Entry 3JUK (X-ray diffraction, 2.30 A resolution); this record covers chains A and B of the 4 polymer chains in the assembly.

Chain A (and B):
Molecule: UDP-glucose pyrophosphorylase (GalU)
Source organism: Helicobacter pylori
Notes: EC 2.7.7.9; chain B of this document is another copy of the same molecule, construct and numbering; everything in this record applies to it too
UniProt: O25363 (O25363_HELPY); residues 1-273 here = UniProt positions 1-273
Sequence (281 residues; numbered 1 to 281; the number before each row is that of its first residue):
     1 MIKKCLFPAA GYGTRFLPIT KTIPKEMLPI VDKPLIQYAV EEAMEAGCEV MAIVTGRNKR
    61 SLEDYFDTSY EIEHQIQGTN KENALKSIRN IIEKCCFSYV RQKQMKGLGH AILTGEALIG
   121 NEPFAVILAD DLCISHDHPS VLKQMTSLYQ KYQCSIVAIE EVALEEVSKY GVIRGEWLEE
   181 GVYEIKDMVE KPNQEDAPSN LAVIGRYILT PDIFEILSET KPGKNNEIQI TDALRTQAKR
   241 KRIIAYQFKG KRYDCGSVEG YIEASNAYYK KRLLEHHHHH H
Disordered / not traced: 71-78, 274-281 (chain B: 71-79, 273-281)
Sequence notes: expression tag (274-281)
Ion coordination: Mg2+: D130 (together with uridine-5'-diphosphate-glucose)
Residues lining bound ligands: uridine-5'-diphosphate-glucose (UPG): P8, A9, A10, G11, K25, E26, Q102, M105, K106, G107, L108, A111, L128, D130, D131, K169, Y170, G171, E190, K191, V203, I204, G205, Y207, E227, Q229, T231, R252

How chain A and chain B interact:
Pairs across the interface (63; chain A residue first):
  F16(A) with V31(B); D32(B)
  L17(A) with D32(B); K81(B); A84(B), hydrophobic
  P18(A) with D32(B); K33(B); Q37(B); Y65(B); A84(B)
  I19(A) with M27(B); P29(B), hydrophobic; D32(B), hydrogen bond (backbone-backbone); P34(B), hydrophobic; Y65(B)
  K21(A) with Y65(B), hydrogen bond (side chain-backbone); D67(B); S69(B); I88(B); I92(B)
  T22(A) with S61(B); D64(B); Y65(B)
  I23(A) with I23(B), hydrophobic
  M27(A) with I19(B)
  P29(A) with I19(B), hydrophobic
  V31(A) with F16(B); I262(B), hydrophobic
  D32(A) with F16(B); L17(B); P18(B); I19(B), hydrogen bond (backbone-backbone)
  P34(A) with I19(B), hydrophobic
  Q37(A) with P18(B)
  R57(A) with S69(B); Y70(B), hydrogen bond (side chain-backbone)
  R60(A) with D64(B), salt bridge
  S61(A) with T22(B); S61(B), hydrogen bond
  D64(A) with K21(B); T22(B); R60(B), salt bridge
  Y65(A) with P18(B); K21(B), hydrogen bond (backbone-side chain); T22(B)
  D67(A) with K21(B), hydrogen bond (backbone-side chain)
  S69(A) with K21(B)
  K81(A) with L17(B)
  A84(A) with L17(B), hydrophobic; P18(B)
  V258(A) with V31(B), hydrophobic; Y269(B), hydrophobic
  E259(A) with Y269(B)
  I262(A) with V31(B), hydrophobic; S265(B); N266(B); Y269(B), hydrophobic
  S265(A) with I262(B)
  N266(A) with I262(B); N266(B), hydrogen bond
  Y269(A) with V258(B), hydrophobic; E259(B)
  R272(A) with V258(B)
Interface residues without a listed pair, chain A (38 interface residues in all): T14, R15, L28, K33, N80, L85, I88, I92, Y261
Interface residues without a listed pair, chain B (35 interface residues in all): T14, L28, L85, Y261

In short:
38 residues of chain A face 35 of chain B across their interface; the contacts include 8 hydrogen bonds and 2
salt bridges. Polar pairs include R60(A)-D64(B), K21(A)-Y65(B) and R57(A)-Y70(B). Bound to chain A:
uridine-5'-diphosphate-glucose.
Both chains are UDP-glucose pyrophosphorylase (GalU) (Helicobacter pylori). Entry 3JUK (The Crystal Structure
of UDP-glucose pyrophosphorylase complexed with UDP-glucose) was determined by X-ray diffraction (same
publication as 3JUJ).
